PDB entry 1E7Z | X-ray diffraction, 2.05 A resolution | chain A

# Chain A
Protein: Endothelial-monocyte activating polypeptide II
Organism: Homo sapiens
Notes: fragment: c-terminal domain/rna binding domain residues 147-312
Reference sequence: Q12904 (Q12904); numbering as in UniProt (aligned over 147-312)
Amino-acid sequence (174 residues; each row starts with the number of its first residue):
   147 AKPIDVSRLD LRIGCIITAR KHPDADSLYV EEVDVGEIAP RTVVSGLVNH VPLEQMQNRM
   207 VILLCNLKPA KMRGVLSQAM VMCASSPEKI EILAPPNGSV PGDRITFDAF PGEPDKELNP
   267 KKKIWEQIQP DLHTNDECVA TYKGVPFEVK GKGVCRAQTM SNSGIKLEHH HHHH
Disordered / not traced: 320
Construct notes: cloning artifact (147)
Ion coordination: Hg2+ site 1: C161, N204, M206; Hg2+ site 2: E283, C284
Curated features (UniProtKB/Swiss-Prot):
  - modified residue: K269 (N6-succinyllysine)

# Overview
The Hg2+ site 1 is built by C161, N204 and M206. The Hg2+ site 2 is built by E283 and C284.
Chain A is Endothelial-monocyte activating polypeptide II (Homo sapiens); the structure, Crystal structure of
the EMAP2/RNA binding domain of the p43 protein from human aminoacyl-tRNA synthetase complex, was determined
by X-ray diffraction (same publication as 1FL0).
